Entry 7EOT (electron microscopy, 3.80 A resolution); this record covers chains A and B of the 4 polymer chains in the assembly.

== Chain A ==
Protein: Glutamate receptor ionotropic, NMDA 2A
From: Homo sapiens
UniProt: Q12879 (NMDE1_HUMAN); numbering as in UniProt (aligned over 1-842)
Amino-acid sequence (853 residues; numbered 1 to 853; the number before each row is that of its first residue):
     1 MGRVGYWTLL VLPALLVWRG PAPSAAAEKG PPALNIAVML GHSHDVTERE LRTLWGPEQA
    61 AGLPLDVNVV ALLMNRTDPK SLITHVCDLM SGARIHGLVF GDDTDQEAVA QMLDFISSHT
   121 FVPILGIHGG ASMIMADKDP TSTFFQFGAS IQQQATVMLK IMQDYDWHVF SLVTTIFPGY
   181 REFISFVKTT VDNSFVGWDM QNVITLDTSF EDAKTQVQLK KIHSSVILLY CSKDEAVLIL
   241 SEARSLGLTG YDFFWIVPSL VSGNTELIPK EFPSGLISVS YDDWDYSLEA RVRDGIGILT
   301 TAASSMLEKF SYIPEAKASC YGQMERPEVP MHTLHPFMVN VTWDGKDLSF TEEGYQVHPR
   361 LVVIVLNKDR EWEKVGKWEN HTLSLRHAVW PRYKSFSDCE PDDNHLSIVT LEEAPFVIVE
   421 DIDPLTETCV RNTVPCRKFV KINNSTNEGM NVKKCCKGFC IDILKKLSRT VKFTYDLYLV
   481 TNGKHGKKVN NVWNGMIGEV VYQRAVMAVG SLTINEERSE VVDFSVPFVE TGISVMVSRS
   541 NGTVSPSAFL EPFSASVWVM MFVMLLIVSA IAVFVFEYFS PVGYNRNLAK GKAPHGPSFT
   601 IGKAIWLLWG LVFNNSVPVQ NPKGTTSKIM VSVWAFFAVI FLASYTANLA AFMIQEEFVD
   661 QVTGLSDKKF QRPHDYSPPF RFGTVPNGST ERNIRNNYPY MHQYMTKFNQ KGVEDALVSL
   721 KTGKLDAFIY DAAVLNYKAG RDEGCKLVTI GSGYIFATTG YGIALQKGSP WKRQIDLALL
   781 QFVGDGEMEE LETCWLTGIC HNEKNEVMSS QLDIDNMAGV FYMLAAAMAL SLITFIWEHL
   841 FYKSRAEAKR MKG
Not modelled in the structure: 1-33, 541-549, 582-597, 617-624, 656-659, 803-812, 838-853
Differences from the reference sequence: engineered mutation Cys794 (Leu in Q12879); expression tag (843-853)
Disulfides: Cys87-Cys320, Cys429-Cys455, Cys436-Cys456, Cys745-Cys800
Covalently attached groups: N-acetylglucosamine (NAG) linked to Asn687

== Chain B ==
Protein: Glutamate receptor ionotropic, NMDA 1
From: Homo sapiens
UniProt: Q05586 (NMDZ1_HUMAN); numbering as in UniProt (aligned over 1-847)
Amino-acid sequence (847 residues; numbered 1 to 847; the number before each row is that of its first residue):
     1 MSTMRLLTLA LLFSCSVARA ACDPKIVNIG AVLSTRKHEQ MFREAVNQAN KRHGSWKIQL
    61 NATSVTHKPN AIQMALSVCE DLISSQVYAI LVSHPPTPND HFTPTPVSYT AGFYRIPVLG
   121 LTTRMSIYSD KSIHLSFLRT VPPYSHQSSV WFEMMRVYSW NHIILLVSDD HEGRAAQKRL
   181 ETLLEERESK AEKVLQFDPG TKNVTALLME AKELEARVII LSASEDDAAT VYRAAAMLNM
   241 TGSGYVWLVG EREISGNALR YAPDGILGLQ LINGKNESAH ISDAVGVVAQ AVHELLEKEN
   301 ITDPPRGCVG NTNIWKTGPL FKRVLMSSKY ADGVTGRVEF NEDGDRKFAN YSIMNLQNRK
   361 LVQVGIYNGT HVIPNDRKII WPGGETEKPR GYQMSTRLKI VTIHQEPFVY VKPTLSDGTC
   421 KEEFTVNGDP VKKVICTGPN DTSPGSPRHT VPQCCYGFCI DLLIKLARTM NFTYEVHLVA
   481 DGKFGTQERV NNSNKKEWNG MMGELLSGQA DMIVAPLTIN NERAQYIEFS KPFKYQGLTI
   541 LVKKEIPRST LDSFMQPFQS TLWLLVGLSV HVVAVMLYLL DRFSPFGRFK VNSEEEEEDA
   601 LTLSSAMWFS WGVLLNSGIG EGAPRSFSAR ILGMVWAGFA MIIVASYTAN LAAFLVLDRP
   661 EERITGINDP RLRNPSDKFI YATVKQSSVD IYFRRQVCLS TMYRHMEKHN YESAAEAIQA
   721 VRDNKLHAFI WDSAVLEFEA SQKCDLVTTG ELFFRSGFGI GMRKDSPWKQ NVSLSILKSH
   781 ENGFMEDLDK TWVRYQECDS RSNAPATLTF ENMAGVFMLV AGGIVAGIFL IFIEIAYKRH
   841 KDARRKQ
Not modelled in the structure: 1-24, 585-600, 619-625, 799-808, 845-847
Differences from the reference sequence: engineered mutation Cys698 (Glu in Q05586)
Disulfides: Cys79-Cys308, Cys420-Cys454, Cys436-Cys455, Cys744-Cys798
Covalently attached groups: N-acetylglucosamine (NAG) linked to Asn61, Asn203, Asn239, Asn276, Asn368, Asn471, Asn771
Small-molecule neighbours: J86 ([(1S)-1-[[7-bromanyl-2,3-bis(oxidanylidene)-1,4-dihydroquinoxalin-5-yl]methylamino]ethyl]phosphonic acid): Gln405, Phe484, Pro516, Leu517, Thr518, Arg523, Gln686, Ser687, Ser688, Trp731, Asp732, Ala734, Val735

== How chain A and chain B interact ==
Pairs across the interface (64; chain A residue first):
  Ile514(A) with Leu777(B), hydrophobic
  Asn515(A) with Leu777(B); Glu781(B)
  Glu516(A) with Leu774(B); Leu777(B); Lys778(B), hydrogen bond (side chain-backbone); Glu781(B), hydrogen bond (backbone-side chain)
  Ser519(A) with Leu774(B); Leu777(B)
  Phe524(A) with Lys531(B)
  Pro527(A) with Tyr535(B)
  Glu530(A) with Tyr535(B); Arg755(B)
  Ser556(A) with Thr809(B)
  Val557(A) with Thr809(B)
  Met561(A) with Met813(B), hydrophobic
  Met564(A) with Phe817(B), hydrophobic
  Tyr578(A) with Phe832(B), hydrophobic
  Phe579(A) with Phe832(B), hydrophobic
  Pro581(A) with Arg839(B)
  Leu611(A) with Asn616(B), hydrogen bond (backbone-side chain); Ser617(B)
  Phe613(A) with Asn616(B)
  Ile629(A) with Trp608(B), hydrophobic
  Met630(A) with Ile831(B), hydrophobic
  Val633(A) with Ile824(B), hydrophobic
  Ala635(A) with Leu615(B), hydrophobic; Asn616(B)
  Phe636(A) with Leu615(B), hydrophobic
  Phe637(A) with Phe817(B), hydrophobic
  Val639(A) with Val644(B), hydrophobic
  Ile640(A) with Tyr647(B)
  Ala643(A) with Tyr647(B), hydrophobic; Thr648(B)
  Ala647(A) with Leu655(B)
  Asn648(A) with Leu655(B)
  Ala651(A) with Leu655(B), hydrophobic
  Phe652(A) with Leu655(B), hydrophobic
  Asn693(A) with Glu781(B)
  Asn697(A) with Glu781(B), hydrogen bond (side chain-backbone); Asn782(B), hydrogen bond (side chain-backbone)
  Ile755(A) with Glu786(B)
  Phe756(A) with Glu781(B); Glu786(B)
  Ala757(A) with His780(B)
  Thr758(A) with Tyr535(B); His780(B), hydrogen bond (backbone-side chain)
  Thr759(A) with His780(B)
  Arg773(A) with Lys764(B); Lys769(B)
  Leu777(A) with Asn521(B); Ala524(B); Gln525(B)
  Leu780(A) with Ile519(B), hydrophobic; Asn521(B); Ala524(B), hydrophobic
  Gln781(A) with Asn521(B)
  Val783(A) with Phe754(B)
  Gly784(A) with Phe754(B)
  Asp785(A) with Arg695(B), salt bridge
  Gly786(A) with Tyr692(B); Gln696(B)
  Glu789(A) with Tyr692(B); Gln696(B), hydrogen bond
Interface residues without a listed pair, chain A (52 interface residues in all): Glu520, Val612, Asn614, Ser632, Ser644, Asn696, Tyr754
Interface residues without a listed pair, chain B (44 interface residues in all): Asn520, Glu528, Leu651, Ala652, Val656, Gly783, Arg794, Val820, Ile835

== Overview ==
The interface between chain A and chain B involves 52 residues on one side and 44 on the other; the contacts
include 7 hydrogen bonds and 1 salt bridge. Among the polar pairs are Asp785(A)-Arg695(B), Glu516(A)-Lys778(B)
and Glu516(A)-Glu781(B). Bound to chain B: compound J86.
Here chain A is Glutamate receptor ionotropic, NMDA 2A and chain B is Glutamate receptor ionotropic, NMDA 1,
both from Homo sapiens. Entry 7EOT (Structure of the human GluN1/GluN2A NMDA receptor in the
CGP-78608/glutamate bound state) was determined by electron microscopy together with 7EOQ, 7EOR, 7EOS and 7EOU
from the same study.
